Entry 8FLU (electron microscopy, 2.76 A resolution); this record covers chains A and R of the 6 polymer chains in the assembly.

Chain A:
Name: Guanine nucleotide-binding protein G(s) subunit alpha isoforms short
From: Homo sapiens
Reference sequence: P63092 (GNAS2_HUMAN); residue numbers follow UniProt; this construct covers 1-394
Chain sequence (394 residues; each row starts with the number of its first residue):
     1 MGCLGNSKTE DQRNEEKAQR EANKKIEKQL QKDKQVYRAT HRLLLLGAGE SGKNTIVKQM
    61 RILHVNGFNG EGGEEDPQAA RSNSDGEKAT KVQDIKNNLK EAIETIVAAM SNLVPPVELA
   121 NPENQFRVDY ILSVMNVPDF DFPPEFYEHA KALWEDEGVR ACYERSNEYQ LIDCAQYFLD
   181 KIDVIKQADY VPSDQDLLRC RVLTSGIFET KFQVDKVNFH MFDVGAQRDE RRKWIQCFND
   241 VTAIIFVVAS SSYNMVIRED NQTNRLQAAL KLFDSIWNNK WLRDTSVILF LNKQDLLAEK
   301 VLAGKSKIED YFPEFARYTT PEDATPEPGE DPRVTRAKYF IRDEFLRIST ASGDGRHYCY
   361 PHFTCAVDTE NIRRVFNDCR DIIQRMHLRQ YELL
Disordered / not traced: 1-12, 61-204, 252-261
Sequence notes: engineered mutation Asn54 (Ser in P63092), Ala226 (Gly in P63092), Ala268 (Glu in P63092), Lys271 (Asn in P63092), Asp274 (Lys in P63092), Lys280 (Arg in P63092), Asp284 (Thr in P63092), Thr285 (Ile in P63092)

Chain R:
Name: Parathyroid hormone/parathyroid hormone-related peptide receptor
From: Homo sapiens
Reference sequence: Q03431 (PTH1R_HUMAN); numbering as in UniProt (aligned over 28-593)
Chain sequence (616 residues; numbered -3 to 612; the number before each row is that of its first residue; numbers below 1 keep their minus sign (Met-3 is residue -3)):
    -3 MKTIIALSYI FCLVFADYKD DDDLEVLFQG PADDVMTKEE QIFLLHRAQA QCEKRLKEVL
    57 QRPASIMESD KGWTSASTSG KPRKDKASGK LYPESEEDKE APTGSRYRGR PCLPEWDHIL
   117 CWPLGAPGEV VAVPCPDYIY DFNHKGHAYR RCDRNGSWEL VPGHNRTWAN YSECVKFLTN
   177 ETREREVFDR LGMIYTVGYS VSLASLTVAV LILAYFRRLH CTRNYIHMHL FLSFMLRAVS
   237 IFVKDAVLYS GATLDEAERL TEEELRAIAQ APPPPATAAA GYAGCRVAVT FFLYFLATNY
   297 YWILVEGLYL HSLIFMAFFS EKKYLWGFTV FGWGLPAVFV AVWVSVRATL ANTGCWDLSS
   357 GNKKWIIQVP ILASIVLNFI LFINIVRVLA TKLRETNAGR CDTRQQYRKL LKSTLVLMPL
   417 FGVHYIVFMA TPYTEVSGTL WQVQMHYEML FNSFQGFFVA IIYCFCNGEV QAEIKKSWSR
   477 WTLALDFKRK ARSGSSSYSY GPMVSHTSVT NVGPRVGLGL PLSPRLLPTA TTNGHPQLPG
   537 HAKPGTPALE TLETTPPAMA APKDDGFLNG SCSGLDEEAS GPERPPALLQ EEWETVMPAG
   597 LEVLFQGPHH HHHHHH
Disordered / not traced: -3 to 30, 55-104, 247-275, 393-398, 479-612
Disulfides: Cys48-Cys117, Cys108-Cys148, Cys131-Cys170, Cys281-Cys351
Sequence notes: expression tag (-3 to 27, 594-612)

How chain A and chain R interact:
Contacting residue pairs (28; chain A residue first):
  His41(A) - Phe314(R)
  Val217(A) - Phe314(R)  hydrophobic
  Phe376(A) - Phe314(R)  hydrophobic
  Arg380(A) - Ala313(R)
  Arg380(A) - Phe314(R)
  Asp381(A) - Lys388(R)  salt bridge
  Asp381(A) - Glu391(R)
  Ile383(A) - Ala313(R)
  Ile383(A) - Phe314(R)  hydrophobic
  Gln384(A) - Ile310(R)  hydrogen bond (side chain-backbone)
  Gln384(A) - Lys388(R)  hydrogen bond
  Arg385(A) - Lys388(R)  hydrogen bond (side chain-backbone)
  Arg385(A) - Glu391(R)
  His387(A) - Leu309(R)  hydrogen bond (side chain-backbone)
  Leu388(A) - Ile310(R)  hydrophobic
  Leu388(A) - Lys388(R)
  Gln390(A) - Arg219(R)
  Tyr391(A) - Arg219(R)
  Tyr391(A) - Tyr305(R)
  Tyr391(A) - Leu306(R)
  Tyr391(A) - Leu309(R)  hydrophobic
  Glu392(A) - Asn463(R)
  Glu392(A) - Gly464(R)
  Leu393(A) - Leu385(R)
  Leu393(A) - Ser409(R)
  Leu393(A) - Leu413(R)  hydrophobic
  Leu394(A) - Leu389(R)  hydrophobic
  Leu394(A) - Lys405(R)
Interface residues without a listed pair, chain A (16 interface residues in all): Phe219
Interface residues without a listed pair, chain R (21 interface residues in all): His223, Glu302, Thr392, Leu416, Tyr459

In short:
Chain A and chain R form an interface of 16 and 21 residues respectively, with 4 hydrogen bonds and 1 salt
bridge. Among the polar pairs are Asp381(A)-Lys388(R), Gln384(A)-Ile310(R) and Gln384(A)-Lys388(R).
Chain A is Guanine nucleotide-binding protein G(s) subunit alpha isoforms short and chain R is Parathyroid
hormone/parathyroid hormone-related peptide receptor, both from Homo sapiens; the structure, Human PTH1R in
complex with LA-PTH and Gs, was determined by electron microscopy, deposited together with 8FLQ, 8FLR, 8FLS
and 8FLT.
